PDB entry 4YA4 | X-ray diffraction, 2.90 A resolution | chains B and C of the 28 polymer chains in the assembly

Chain B:
Molecule: Proteasome subunit alpha type-3
Organism: Saccharomyces cerevisiae S288c
Notes: EC 3.4.25.1
UniProtKB: P23638 (PSA3_YEAST); residues 0-257 here correspond to UniProt positions 1-258 (UniProt number = residue number + 1)
Chain sequence (258 residues; each row starts with the number of its first residue; numbering starts at 0):
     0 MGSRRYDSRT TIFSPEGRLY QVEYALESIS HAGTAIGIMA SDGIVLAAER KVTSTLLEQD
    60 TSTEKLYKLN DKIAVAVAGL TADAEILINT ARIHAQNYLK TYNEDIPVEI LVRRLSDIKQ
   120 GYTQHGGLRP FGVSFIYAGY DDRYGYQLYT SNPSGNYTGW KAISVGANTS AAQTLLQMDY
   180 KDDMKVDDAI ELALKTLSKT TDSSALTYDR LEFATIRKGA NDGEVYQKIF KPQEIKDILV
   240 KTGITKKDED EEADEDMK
Disordered / not traced: 0, 245-257
Curated features (UniProtKB/Swiss-Prot):
  - cross-link (Glycyl lysine isopeptide (Lys-Gly)): Lys99 (interchain with G-Cter in ubiquitin), Lys198 (interchain with G-Cter in ubiquitin), Lys230 (interchain with G-Cter in ubiquitin)

Chain C:
Molecule: Proteasome subunit alpha type-4
Organism: Saccharomyces cerevisiae S288c
Notes: EC 3.4.25.1
UniProtKB: P40303 (PSA4_YEAST); residues -1 to 252 here correspond to UniProt positions 1-254 (UniProt number = residue number + 2)
Chain sequence (254 residues; numbered -1 to 252; the number before each row is that of its first residue; numbers below 1 keep their minus sign (Met-1 is residue -1)):
    -1 MSGYDRALSI FSPDGHIFQV EYALEAVKRG TCAVGVKGKN CVVLGCERRS TLKLQDTRIT
    59 PSKVSKIDSH VVLSFSGLNA DSRILIEKAR VEAQSHRLTL EDPVTVEYLT RYVAGVQQRY
   119 TQSGGVRPFG VSTLIAGFDP RDDEPKLYQT EPSGIYSSWS AQTIGRNSKT VREFLEKNYD
   179 RKEPPATVEE CVKLTVRSLL EVVQTGAKNI EITVVKPDSD IVALSSEEIN QYVTQIEQEK
   239 QEQQEQDKKK KSNH
Disordered / not traced: -1 to 0, 241-252
Curated features (UniProtKB/Swiss-Prot):
  - modified residue: Thr58 (Phosphothreonine)

How chain B and chain C interact:
Pairs across the interface (72; chain B residue first):
  Arg3(B) with Arg4(C)
  Asp6(B) with Tyr2(C), hydrogen bond; Arg4(C), salt bridge
  Arg8(B) with Arg4(C)
  Thr10(B) with Leu6(C); Arg125(C)
  Ile11(B) with Leu6(C), hydrophobic; Gln17(C)
  Phe12(B) with Gln17(C); Tyr20(C), hydrophobic; Ala21(C), hydrophobic; Leu76(C), hydrophobic; Arg125(C); Pro126(C); Gly128(C)
  Ser13(B) with Tyr20(C)
  Pro14(B) with Tyr20(C), hydrophobic; Glu23(C)
  Glu15(B) with Glu23(C); Arg27(C), hydrogen bond (backbone-side chain)
  Gly16(B) with Tyr20(C); Glu23(C); Ala24(C); Arg27(C)
  Arg17(B) with Arg27(C)
  Leu18(B) with Arg125(C)
  Met38(B) with Asp54(C)
  Ser115(B) with Arg81(C), hydrogen bond (backbone-side chain)
  Asp116(B) with Arg81(C), salt bridge
  Gln119(B) with Ala78(C); Asp79(C); Ile82(C)
  Thr122(B) with Arg125(C), hydrogen bond (backbone-side chain)
  Gln123(B) with Tyr118(C); Gly123(C); Val124(C); Arg125(C), hydrogen bond (backbone-backbone); Phe127(C)
  His124(B) with Gly123(C); Val124(C)
  Gly125(B) with Tyr2(C); Gly123(C)
  Gly126(B) with Tyr2(C)
  Tyr143(B) with Arg56(C), hydrogen bond (backbone-side chain); Ile57(C), hydrophobic
  Tyr145(B) with Arg56(C), hydrogen bond (backbone-side chain)
  Gln146(B) with Ile57(C)
  Leu147(B) with Ile57(C)
  Tyr148(B) with Ile57(C)
  Ser153(B) with Ala78(C)
  Gly154(B) with Ala78(C); Arg81(C), hydrogen bond (backbone-side chain)
  Asn155(B) with Asn77(C); Ala78(C)
  Tyr156(B) with Pro59(C), hydrophobic; Arg81(C)
  Gly158(B) with Gln53(C); Asp54(C), hydrogen bond (backbone-backbone); Ile57(C); Thr58(C), hydrogen bond (backbone-side chain)
  Trp159(B) with Leu50(C), hydrophobic; Lys51(C); Leu52(C); Gln53(C); Asp54(C)
  Lys160(B) with Leu52(C), hydrogen bond (backbone-backbone); Gln53(C); Asp54(C)
  Ala161(B) with Leu52(C)
  Gln172(B) with Leu52(C)
  Leu175(B) with Leu52(C)
  Gln176(B) with Leu52(C)
Interface residues without a listed pair, chain B (41 interface residues in all): Glu108, Arg112, Thr157, Tyr179

In short:
The interface between chain B and chain C involves 41 residues on one side and 31 on the other, with 11
hydrogen bonds and 2 salt bridges. Among the polar pairs are Asp6(B)-Arg4(C), Asp116(B)-Arg81(C) and
Asp6(B)-Tyr2(C).
Here chain B is Proteasome subunit alpha type-3 and chain C is Proteasome subunit alpha type-4, both from
Saccharomyces cerevisiae S288c. Entry 4YA4 (Yeast 20S proteasome beta2-H114D mutant) was determined by X-ray
diffraction together with 4Y69, 4Y6A, 4Y6V, 4Y6Z, 4Y70, 4Y74 and 34 further entries from the same study.
